Entry 8VFR (X-ray diffraction, 2.02 A resolution); this record covers chain A.

== Chain A ==
Name: Cytochrome P450
Source organism: Rhodopseudomonas palustris HaA2
UniProtKB: Q2IU02 (Q2IU02_RHOP2); residues 0-409 here correspond to UniProt positions 1-410 (UniProt number = residue number + 1)
Chain sequence (410 residues; numbered 0 to 409; the number before each row is that of its first residue; numbering starts at 0):
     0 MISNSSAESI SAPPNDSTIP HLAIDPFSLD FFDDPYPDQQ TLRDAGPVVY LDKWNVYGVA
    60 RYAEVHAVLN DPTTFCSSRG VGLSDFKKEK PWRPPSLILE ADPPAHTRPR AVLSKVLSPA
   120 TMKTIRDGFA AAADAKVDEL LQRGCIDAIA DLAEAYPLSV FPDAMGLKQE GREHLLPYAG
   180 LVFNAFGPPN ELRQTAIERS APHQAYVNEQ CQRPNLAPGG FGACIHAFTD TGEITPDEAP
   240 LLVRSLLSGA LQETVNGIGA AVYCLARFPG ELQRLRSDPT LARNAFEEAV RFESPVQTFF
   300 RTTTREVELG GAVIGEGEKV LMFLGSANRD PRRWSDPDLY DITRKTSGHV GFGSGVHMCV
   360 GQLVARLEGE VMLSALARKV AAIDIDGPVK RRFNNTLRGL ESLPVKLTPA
Unresolved in the structure: 0-16
Differences from the reference sequence: engineered mutation Gly248 (Ala249 in Q2IU02), Ala249 (Gly250 in Q2IU02), Gln251 (Asp252 in Q2IU02), Glu252 (Thr253 in Q2IU02)
Ion coordination: heme Fe near Cys358 (its only coordinating residue here)
Residues lining bound ligands:
  - 4-methylbenzoic acid / 4-(hydroxymethyl)benzoic acid: Arg92, Ser95, Ile97, Leu98, Val181, Phe182, Phe185, Arg243, Ser244, Ser247, Gly248, Glu252, Phe298
  - heme (HEM): Leu68, Val80, Ile97, Leu98, His105, Arg109, Leu112, Leu116, Phe160, Ser244, Leu245, Gly248, Ala249, Glu252, Thr253, Phe285, Val289, Pro294, Val295, Phe298, Arg300, Leu323, Gly350, Phe351, Gly352, Val355, His356, Cys358, Val359, Gly360, Val363, Ala364

== In short ==
Ligands of chain A: heme and 4-methylbenzoic acid / 4-(hydroxymethyl)benzoic acid.
Chain A is Cytochrome P450 (Rhodopseudomonas palustris HaA2); the structure, The crystal structure of
4-methylbenzoic acid-bound GALQE CYP199A4 after soaking in 10 mM H2O2 for 5 ..., was determined by X-ray
diffraction (same publication as 8VF0, 8VF3 and 8VFP).
